Entry 9IGR (X-ray diffraction, 2.31 A resolution); this record covers chains B and D of the 4 polymer chains in the assembly.

[Chain B (and D)]
Molecule: Polyphosphate--nucleotide phosphotransferase
From: Erysipelotrichaceae bacterium
Notes: chain D of this document is another copy of the same molecule, construct and numbering; everything in this record applies to it too
Reference sequence: A0A3D5XRJ5 (A0A3D5XRJ5_9FIRM); residues 1-298 here = UniProt positions 1-298
Amino-acid sequence (306 residues; row label = number of the first residue in the row):
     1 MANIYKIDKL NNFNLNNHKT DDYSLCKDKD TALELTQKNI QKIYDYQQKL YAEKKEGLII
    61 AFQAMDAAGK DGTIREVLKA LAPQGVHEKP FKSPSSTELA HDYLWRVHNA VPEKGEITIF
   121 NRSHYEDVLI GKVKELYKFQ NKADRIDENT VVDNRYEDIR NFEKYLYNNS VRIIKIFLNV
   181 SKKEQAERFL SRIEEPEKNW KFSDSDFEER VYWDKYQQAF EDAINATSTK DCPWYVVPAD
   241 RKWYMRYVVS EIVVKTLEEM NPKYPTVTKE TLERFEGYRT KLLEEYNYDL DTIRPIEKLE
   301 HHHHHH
Not modelled in the structure: 1, 303-306 (chain D: 1-2, 300-306)
Construct notes: engineered mutation Ala2 (Ile in A0A3D5XRJ5); expression tag (299-306)
Ion coordination: Mg2+: Lys79, Leu81 (shared with Lys79(D), Leu81(D) of chain D)
Residues lining bound ligands:
  - 6YY (bis[oxidanyl-[oxidanyl-[oxidanyl-[oxidanyl(phosphonooxy)phosphoryl]oxy-phosphoryl]oxy-phosphoryl]oxy-phosphoryl] hydrogen phosphate): Lys29, Met65, Asp66, Ala67, Ala68, Gly69, Lys70, Asp71, Gly72, Arg75, Arg188, Arg192, Lys198, Lys201, Arg241, Lys242, Trp243, Arg246
  - benzoic acid (BEZ): Leu104, His108, Asp158, Asn161, Phe162, Tyr165
Reported in the primary citation:
  - specificity-determining residues: Asp127 (proposed by the authors, not directly observed)
  - mutagenesis - D127A, D127N: unchanged catalytic activity
  - mutagenesis - D127A, D127N: increased catalytic activity on ITP (6c)
  - mutagenesis - D127A, D127N: increased catalytic activity on GTP

[How chain B and chain D interact]
Residue-residue contacts (91; chain B residue first):
  Tyr44(B) - Arg75(D)
  Gln48(B) - Arg75(D)  hydrogen bond
  Ala52(B) - Trp200(D)
  Asp71(B) - Gln84(D)  hydrogen bond
  Ile74(B) - Gln84(D)
  Arg75(B) - Tyr44(D)  hydrogen bond
  Arg75(B) - Gln48(D)
  Arg75(B) - Ala82(D)
  Arg75(B) - Gln84(D)
  Leu78(B) - Pro83(D)
  Lys79(B) - Tyr44(D)
  Lys79(B) - Lys79(D)
  Lys79(B) - Leu81(D)
  Lys79(B) - Ala82(D)
  Leu81(B) - Lys79(D)
  Pro83(B) - Ile74(D)  hydrophobic
  Pro83(B) - Leu78(D)
  Pro83(B) - Glu88(D)
  Pro83(B) - Ile119(D)  hydrophobic
  Gln84(B) - Asp71(D)  hydrogen bond
  Gln84(B) - Ile74(D)
  Gln84(B) - Arg75(D)
  Gln84(B) - Glu88(D)
  His87(B) - His87(D)
  Glu88(B) - Pro83(D)
  Glu88(B) - Gln84(D)
  Ile119(B) - Pro83(D)  hydrophobic
  Lys182(B) - Glu285(D)  salt bridge
  Lys182(B) - Tyr286(D)
  Lys183(B) - Tyr286(D)  hydrogen bond (backbone-side chain)
  Lys183(B) - Asp289(D)  salt bridge
  Ala186(B) - Leu282(D)  hydrophobic
  Ala186(B) - Tyr286(D)  hydrophobic
  Glu187(B) - Leu290(D)
  Glu187(B) - Asp291(D)  hydrogen bond (side chain-backbone)
  Leu190(B) - Arg279(D)
  Leu190(B) - Leu290(D)  hydrophobic
  Leu190(B) - Asp291(D)
  Leu190(B) - Thr292(D)
  Ile193(B) - Phe275(D)
  Glu194(B) - Arg279(D)  salt bridge
  Glu194(B) - Thr292(D)  hydrogen bond
  Glu194(B) - Ile293(D)  hydrogen bond (side chain-backbone)
  Glu194(B) - Arg294(D)
  Glu195(B) - Ile293(D)
  Glu197(B) - Tyr264(D)
  Asn199(B) - Val267(D)
  Trp200(B) - Ala52(D)
  Trp200(B) - Tyr264(D)
  Trp200(B) - Pro265(D)  hydrophobic
  Phe202(B) - Phe275(D)  hydrophobic
  Phe202(B) - Tyr278(D)  hydrophobic
  Asp204(B) - Arg274(D)  salt bridge
  Asp204(B) - Tyr278(D)  hydrogen bond
  Phe207(B) - Tyr278(D)  hydrophobic
  Phe207(B) - Lys281(D)
  Glu208(B) - Tyr278(D)  hydrogen bond
  Arg210(B) - Leu282(D)
  Arg210(B) - Glu285(D)  salt bridge
  Arg210(B) - Tyr286(D)  hydrogen bond
  Tyr264(B) - Glu197(D)
  Tyr264(B) - Trp200(D)
  Pro265(B) - Trp200(D)  hydrophobic
  Val267(B) - Asn199(D)
  Arg274(B) - Asp204(D)  salt bridge
  Phe275(B) - Ile193(D)
  Phe275(B) - Asn199(D)
  Phe275(B) - Phe202(D)
  Tyr278(B) - Phe202(D)  hydrophobic
  Tyr278(B) - Asp204(D)  hydrogen bond
  Tyr278(B) - Phe207(D)  hydrophobic
  Tyr278(B) - Glu208(D)
  Arg279(B) - Leu190(D)
  Arg279(B) - Glu194(D)  salt bridge
  Lys281(B) - Phe207(D)
  Leu282(B) - Phe207(D)  hydrophobic
  Leu282(B) - Arg210(D)
  Glu285(B) - Lys182(D)  salt bridge
  Glu285(B) - Arg210(D)  salt bridge
  Tyr286(B) - Lys182(D)
  Tyr286(B) - Lys183(D)
  Tyr286(B) - Ala186(D)  hydrophobic
  Tyr286(B) - Arg210(D)  hydrogen bond
  Asp289(B) - Lys183(D)  salt bridge
  Asp289(B) - Glu187(D)
  Leu290(B) - Glu187(D)
  Leu290(B) - Leu190(D)  hydrophobic
  Asp291(B) - Glu187(D)  hydrogen bond (backbone-side chain)
  Thr292(B) - Leu190(D)
  Thr292(B) - Glu194(D)  hydrogen bond
  Ile293(B) - Glu194(D)  hydrogen bond (backbone-side chain)
Also at the interface, not in a pair above, chain B (56 interface residues in all): Tyr51, Lys54, Ala80, Ala82, Gly85, Val86, Phe189, Glu276, Leu283, Arg294
Also at the interface, not in a pair above, chain D (56 interface residues in all): Tyr51, Lys54, Ala80, Gly85, Val86, Phe189, Pro196, Glu276, Leu283

[Overview]
Chain B and chain D each contribute 56 residues to their interface; the contacts include 16 hydrogen bonds and
10 salt bridges. Among the polar pairs are Lys182(B)-Glu285(D), Lys183(B)-Asp289(D) and Glu194(B)-Arg279(D).
From the paper: D127A and D127N of chain B increase catalytic activity on ITP (6c); the specificity
determinant Asp127(B).
Both chains are Polyphosphate--nucleotide phosphotransferase (Erysipelotrichaceae bacterium). Entry 9IGR
(Crystal structure of PPK2 class III from Erysipelotrichaceae bacterium in complex with polyphosphate) was
determined by X-ray diffraction together with 9IGQ from the same study.
